8RTB - chains B and H of the 9 polymer chains in the assembly; structure by electron microscopy, 3.83 A resolution.

# Chain B
Molecule: TrwK protein
Organism: Escherichia coli
UniProt: O50330 (O50330_ECOLX); numbering as in UniProt (aligned over 1-823)
Amino-acid sequence (823 residues; each row starts with the number of its first residue):
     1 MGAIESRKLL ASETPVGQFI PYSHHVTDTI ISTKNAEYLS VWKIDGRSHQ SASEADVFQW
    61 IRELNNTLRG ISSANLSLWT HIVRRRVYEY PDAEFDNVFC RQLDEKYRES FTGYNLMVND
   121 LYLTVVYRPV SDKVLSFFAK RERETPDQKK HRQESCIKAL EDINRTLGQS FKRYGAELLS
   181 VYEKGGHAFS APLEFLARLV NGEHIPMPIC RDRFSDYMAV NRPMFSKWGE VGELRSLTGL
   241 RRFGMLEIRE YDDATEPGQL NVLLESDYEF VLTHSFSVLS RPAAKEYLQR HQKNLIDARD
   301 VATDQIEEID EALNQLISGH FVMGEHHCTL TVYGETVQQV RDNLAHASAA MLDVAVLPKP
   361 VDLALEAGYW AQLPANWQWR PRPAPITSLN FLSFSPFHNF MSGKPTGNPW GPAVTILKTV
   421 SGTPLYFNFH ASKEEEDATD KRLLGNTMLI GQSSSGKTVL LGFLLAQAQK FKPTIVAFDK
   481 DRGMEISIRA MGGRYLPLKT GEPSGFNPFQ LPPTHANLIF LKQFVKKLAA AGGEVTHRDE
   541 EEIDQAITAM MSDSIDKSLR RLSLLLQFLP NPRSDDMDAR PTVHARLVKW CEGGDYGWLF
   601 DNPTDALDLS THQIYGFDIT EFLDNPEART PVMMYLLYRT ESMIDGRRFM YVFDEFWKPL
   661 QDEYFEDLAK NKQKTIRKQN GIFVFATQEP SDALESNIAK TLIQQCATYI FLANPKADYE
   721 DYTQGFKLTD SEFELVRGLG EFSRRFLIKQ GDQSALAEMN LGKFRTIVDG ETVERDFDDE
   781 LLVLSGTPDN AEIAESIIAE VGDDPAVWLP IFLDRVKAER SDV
Unresolved in the structure: 1-14, 131-146, 236-239, 433-440, 499-606, 765-774, 822-823

# Chain H
Molecule: TrwE protein
Organism: Escherichia coli
UniProt: O50337 (O50337_ECOLX); residue numbers follow UniProt; this construct covers 1-395
Amino-acid sequence (395 residues; numbered 1 to 395; the number before each row is that of its first residue):
     1 MFGRKKGDVI DAGAELERAE QERIEGEYGA SELASERRPH TPGARTLLMV LLCVIAVVLV
    61 TLSYKAYKVR GVVEDDDAQP QQVVRQVIPG YTPRPIRPEP ENVPEPPQPT TSVPAIQPAP
   121 VTQPVRPQPT GPREKTPYEL ARERMLRSGL TAGSGGGEDL PRPQGGDVPA GGLMGGGGGG
   181 GELAEKLQPM RLSGSSAGRL GNRDMLITQG TQLDCVLETR LVTTQPGMTT CHLTRDVYST
   241 SGRVVLLDRG SKVVGFYQGG LRQGQARIFV QWSRIETPSG VVINLDSPGT GPLGEAGLGG
   301 WIDRHFWERF GGAIMISLIG DLGDWASRQG SRQGDNSIQF SNTANGVESA AAEALRNSIN
   361 IPPTLYKNQG ERVNILVARD LDFSDVYSLE SIPTK
Unresolved in the structure: 1-20, 70-395
Construct notes: conflict Asp335 (Asn in O50337)

# Interface between chain B and chain H
Pairs across the interface (13):
  Ser226(B) with Ile24(H); Glu27(H), hydrogen bond
  Trp228(B) with Glu27(H); Gly29(H); Ala30(H)
  Glu230(B) with Tyr28(H), hydrogen bond (side chain-backbone)
  Val231(B) with Glu27(H)
  Glu233(B) with Ile24(H)
  Val337(B) with Glu25(H); Gly26(H)
  Arg341(B) with Gly26(H), hydrogen bond (side chain-backbone); Glu27(H); Tyr28(H), hydrogen bond
Interface residues without a listed pair, chain B (10 interface residues in all): Met224, Gly232, Arg242
Interface residues without a listed pair, chain H (8 interface residues in all): Gln21

# Overview
10 residues of chain B face 8 of chain H across their interface; the contacts include 4 hydrogen bonds. Among
the polar pairs are Ser226(B)-Glu27(H), Glu230(B)-Tyr28(H) and Arg341(B)-Gly26(H).
Here chain B is TrwK protein and chain H is TrwE protein, both from Escherichia coli. Entry 8RTB (Extended
inner membrane complex (IMC) protomer structure (TrwM/VirB3-TrwK/VirB4-TrwI/VirB6-TrwG/VirB8-TrwE/VirB10) from
the fully-assembled R388 type IV secretion system) was determined by electron microscopy together with 8RT4,
8RT5, 8RT6, 8RT7, 8RT8, 8RT9, 8RTA and 8RTD from the same study.
